PDB entry 6LK8 | electron microscopy, 5.50 A resolution (low resolution: residue-level contacts below are approximate; hydrogen-bond / salt-bridge calls are withheld) | chains g and i of the 32 polymer chains in the assembly

[Chain g]
Molecule: Nuclear pore complex protein Nup96
Source organism: Xenopus laevis
Reference sequence: A0A1L8HBE3 (A0A1L8HBE3_XENLA); residues 1-923 here correspond to UniProt positions 820-1742 (UniProt number = residue number + 819)
Sequence (923 residues; each row starts with the number of its first residue):
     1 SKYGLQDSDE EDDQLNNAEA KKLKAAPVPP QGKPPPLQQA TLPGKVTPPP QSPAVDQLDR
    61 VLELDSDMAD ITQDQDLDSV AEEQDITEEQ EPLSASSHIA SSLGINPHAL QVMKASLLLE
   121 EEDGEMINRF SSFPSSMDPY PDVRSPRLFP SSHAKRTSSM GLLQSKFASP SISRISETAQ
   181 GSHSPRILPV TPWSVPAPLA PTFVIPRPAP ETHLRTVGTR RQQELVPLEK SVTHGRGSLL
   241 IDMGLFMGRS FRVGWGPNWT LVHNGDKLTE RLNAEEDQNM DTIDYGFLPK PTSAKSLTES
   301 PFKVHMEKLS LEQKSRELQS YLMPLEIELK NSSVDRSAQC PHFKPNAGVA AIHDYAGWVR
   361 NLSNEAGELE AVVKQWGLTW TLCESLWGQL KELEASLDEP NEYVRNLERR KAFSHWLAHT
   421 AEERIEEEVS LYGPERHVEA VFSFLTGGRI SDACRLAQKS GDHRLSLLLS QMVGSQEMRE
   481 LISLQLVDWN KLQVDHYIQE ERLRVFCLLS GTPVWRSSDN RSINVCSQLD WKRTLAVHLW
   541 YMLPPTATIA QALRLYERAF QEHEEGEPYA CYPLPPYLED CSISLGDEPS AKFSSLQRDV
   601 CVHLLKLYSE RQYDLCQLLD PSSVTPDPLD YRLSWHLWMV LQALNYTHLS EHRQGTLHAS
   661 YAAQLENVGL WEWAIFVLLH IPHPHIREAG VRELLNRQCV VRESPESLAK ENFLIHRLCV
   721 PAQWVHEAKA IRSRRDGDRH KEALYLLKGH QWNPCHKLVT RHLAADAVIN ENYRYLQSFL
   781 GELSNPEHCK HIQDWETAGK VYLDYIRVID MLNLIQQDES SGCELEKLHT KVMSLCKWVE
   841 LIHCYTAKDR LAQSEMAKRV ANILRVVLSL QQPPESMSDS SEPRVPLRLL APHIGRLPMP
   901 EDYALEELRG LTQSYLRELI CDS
Not modelled in the structure: 1-141, 177, 186, 202-203, 212-214, 248-252, 270-272, 280, 289-291, 297-299, 309-313, 392-398, 448-449, 459-462, 497-498, 564-596, 613-616, 737-744, 752-756, 768-777, 794-802, 816-821, 837-844, 865-871, 881-923

[Chain i]
Molecule: Nuclear pore complex protein
Source organism: Xenopus laevis
Reference sequence: A2RV69 (A2RV69_XENLA); residues 1-916 here = UniProt positions 1-916
Sequence (916 residues; row label = number of the first residue in the row):
     1 MDMLSPVVRE AEVSRAARRQ SSNRKNPADE SWSNATPTRG PSSRTTGQTL FRQHMTPQTW
    61 NSSRPPDVSA ILGTVGRSPR LLQTPGRLAN LSMMSNPDDS VWTTTFSPGR TGMYTTLDSP
   121 SFTEDITLSA VMLQEEDPGE AATMSMYPDF LKSFLEHPSS AVFELIEQYE ATCNTQITLL
   181 KKIVKRVTPG QQKFSKTASI LWLLQQEMVT WRLIAALYRD RIQSALEEEN MFEIAAPNAS
   241 EKTIVDKLFQ RDTLVRQSQL VVDWLESIAK DEVGDFSDNI EYYAKSVYWE NTLHTLKQRS
   301 MLSLGSSRPL VSELDPDAPI RQKLPLDDLD REDDIRLLKY LFTLIRAGMT DEAQRLCKRC
   361 GQAWRAATLE GWKLYHDANI NGGTELQAVE GNPYRCVWKT CCWRMAEDEQ FNKYERAIYA
   421 TLSGNLKQLL PVCESWEDTV WAHFKVMVDS LVEQEIRASI ISFNEANELP REYLEANWTL
   481 DSVFEELQAT DKKRVLEENR EHYHIIQKFV ILADVDGLMD EFSEWLSNGK NLLLGHLLRF
   541 MTHLLLFFRT LGLQAKEEVS VEVLKTYIQR LINEKQIELI AFYVSHLPQE LAISQYAVFL
   601 ENITDPDQRQ RCLELAKEAG LDVASITKTV VENTRKKDAG EFAHHDFAPA LDSGTSEEDR
   661 AKIDVIDWLV FDPAQRAEAL KQSNAIMRKF LASKKHEAAK EVFAKIPQDS IAEIYSQWEE
   721 QAMDSALPAE DDNAIREHLC IRAYLESHEA FNEWFKHINS PPQKPTLVGQ ASFTEKVAHE
   781 HKEKKYEMDF GIWKGHLDAL TSDVKEKIYN VLLFVDGGWM VDVREDTEED PERSHQMVLL
   841 RRLCLPMMCF LLHTVLHNTK QYKDCLRLAD IVSSENQKLY TVFSKTEMRN LLQKLRESSL
   901 MLLDLQLDPL GYEIQS
Not modelled in the structure: 1-142, 226-238, 298-316, 605-610, 624-627, 672-674, 915-916

[How chain g and chain i interact]
Contacting residue pairs (14):
  His-463(g) with Cys-401(i); Met-405(i)
  Arg-464(g) with Trp-364(i); Thr-368(i)
  Ser-466(g) with Cys-401(i)
  Leu-468(g) with Ala-367(i)
  Gln-485(g) with Ala-363(i)
  Leu-486(g) with Ala-363(i)
  Trp-489(g) with Gly-361(i)
  Leu-492(g) with Val-287(i); Tyr-288(i)
  Gln-493(g) with Tyr-288(i)
  His-496(g) with Leu-293(i); His-294(i)
Also at the interface, not in a pair above, chain g (13 interface residues in all): Leu-467, Gln-476, Ile-482
Also at the interface, not in a pair above, chain i (16 interface residues in all): Thr-292, Gln-362, Val-389, Trp-398, Cys-402

[Overview]
13 residues of chain g and 16 residues of chain i are in contact.
Chain g is Nuclear pore complex protein Nup96 and chain i is Nuclear pore complex protein, both from Xenopus
laevis; the structure, Structure of Xenopus laevis Cytoplasmic Ring subunit, was determined by electron
microscopy.
